PDB entry 7FIJ | electron microscopy, 3.80 A resolution | chain R

== Chain R ==
Molecule: Lutropin-choriogonadotropic hormone receptor
Source organism: Homo sapiens
Reference sequence: P22888 (LSHR_HUMAN); numbering as in UniProt (aligned over 28-699)
Chain sequence (697 residues; numbered 11 to 707; the number before each row is that of its first residue):
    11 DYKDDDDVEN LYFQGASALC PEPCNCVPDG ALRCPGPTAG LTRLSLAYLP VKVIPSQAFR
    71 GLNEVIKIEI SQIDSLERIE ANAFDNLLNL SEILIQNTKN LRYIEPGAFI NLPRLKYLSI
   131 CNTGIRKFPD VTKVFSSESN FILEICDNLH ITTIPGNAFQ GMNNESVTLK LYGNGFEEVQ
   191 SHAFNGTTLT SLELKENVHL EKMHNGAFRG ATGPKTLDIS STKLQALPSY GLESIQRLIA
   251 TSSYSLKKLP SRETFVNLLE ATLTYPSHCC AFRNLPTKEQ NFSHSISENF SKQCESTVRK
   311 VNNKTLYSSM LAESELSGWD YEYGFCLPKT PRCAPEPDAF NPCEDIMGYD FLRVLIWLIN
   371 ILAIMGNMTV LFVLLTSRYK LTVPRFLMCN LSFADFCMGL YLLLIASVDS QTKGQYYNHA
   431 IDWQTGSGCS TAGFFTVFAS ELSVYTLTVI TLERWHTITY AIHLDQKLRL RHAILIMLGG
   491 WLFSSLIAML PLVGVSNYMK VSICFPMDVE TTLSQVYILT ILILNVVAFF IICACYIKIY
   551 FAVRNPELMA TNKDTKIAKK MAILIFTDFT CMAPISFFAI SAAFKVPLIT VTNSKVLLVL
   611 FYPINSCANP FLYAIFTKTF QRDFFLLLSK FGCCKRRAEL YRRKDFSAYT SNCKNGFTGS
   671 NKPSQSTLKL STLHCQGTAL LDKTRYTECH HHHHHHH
Unresolved in the structure: 11-38, 293-337, 645-707
Sequence notes: expression tag (11-27, 700-707)
Disulfide bonds: Cys439-Cys514
Reported in the primary citation:
  - conformationally variable residues (helix shift): Asp564
  - specificity-determining residues: Tyr58 (proposed by the authors, not directly observed)
  - post-translational modification sites: Tyr331 (citing earlier work)
  - mutagenesis - D330G/Y331G/E332G, Y331A: decreased signaling (citing earlier work)
  - mutagenesis - S277K, S277R, A430D: decreased signaling
  - disease-associated variants - S277N: increased signaling (citing earlier work)

== Overview ==
From the paper: D330G/Y331G/E332G, Y331A and S277K, among others, reduce signaling; the specificity
determinant Tyr58; 6 substitutions were tested in all.
Chain R is Lutropin-choriogonadotropic hormone receptor (Homo sapiens); the structure, luteinizing
hormone/choriogonadotropin receptor, was determined by electron microscopy.
